PDB entry 8SMV | electron microscopy, 2.74 A resolution | chains N and B of the 5 polymer chains in the assembly

== Chain N ==
Name: Nanobody 35
Organism: Lama glama
Notes: antibody fragment or engineered binder
Amino-acid sequence (142 residues; numbered 1 to 142; the number before each row is that of its first residue):
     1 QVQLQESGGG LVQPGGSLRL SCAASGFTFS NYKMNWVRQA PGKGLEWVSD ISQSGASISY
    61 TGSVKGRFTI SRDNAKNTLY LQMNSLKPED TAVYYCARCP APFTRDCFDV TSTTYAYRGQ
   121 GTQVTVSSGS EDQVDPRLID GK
Not modelled in the structure: 129-142
Disulfides: Cys22-Cys96, Cys99-Cys107

== Chain B ==
Name: Guanine nucleotide-binding protein G(I)/G(S)/G(T) subunit beta-1
Organism: Homo sapiens
Reference sequence: P62873 (GBB1_HUMAN); numbering as in UniProt (aligned over 2-340)
Amino-acid sequence (370 residues; row label = number of the first residue in the row; numbers below 1 keep their minus sign (Met-29 is residue -29)):
   -29 MHHHHHHLEV LFQGPEDQVD PRLIDGKGSS QSELDQLRQE AEQLKNQIRD ARKACADATL
    31 SQITNNIDPV GRIQMRTRRT LRGHLAKIYA MHWGTDSRLL VSASQDGKLI IWDSYTTNKV
    91 HAIPLRSSWV MTCAYAPSGN YVACGGLDNI CSIYNLKTRE GNVRVSRELA GHTGYLSCCR
   151 FLDDNQIVTS SGDTTCALWD IETGQQTTTF TGHTGDVMSL SLAPDTRLFV SGACDASAKL
   211 WDVREGMCRQ TFTGHESDIN AICFFPNGNA FATGSDDATC RLFDLRADQE LMTYSHDNII
   271 CGITSVSFSK SGRLLLAGYD DFNCNVWDAL KADRAGVLAG HDNRVSCLGV TDDGMAVATG
   331 SWDSFLKIWN
Not modelled in the structure: -29 to 0
Sequence notes: initiating methionine (-29); expression tag (-28 to 1)
Swiss-Prot annotation at these positions:
  - modified residue: Ser2 (N-acetylserine), His266 (Phosphohistidine)
  - natural variant: Leu30 (L30F: In MRD42; uncertain significance), Arg52 (R52G: In MRD42), Gly64 (G64V: In MRD42), Asp76 (D76E: In MRD42; D76G: In MRD42), Gly77 (G77S: In MRD42), Lys78 (K78R: In MRD42), Ile80 (I80N: In MRD42; I80T: In MRD42), His91 (H91R: In MRD42; uncertain significance), Ala92 (A92T: In MRD42), Pro94 (P94S: In MRD42), Leu95 (L95P: In MRD42), Arg96 (R96L: In MRD42), 5 further natural variant entries in UniProt

== Chain N / chain B interface ==
Contacting residue pairs (14):
  Gln1(N) with Lys15(B); Thr223(B)
  Gln3(N) with Lys15(B), hydrogen bond
  Gly26(N) with Glu226(B)
  Phe27(N) with Glu226(B)
  Thr28(N) with Glu226(B)
  Tyr32(N) with Glu226(B), hydrogen bond
  Arg98(N) with Glu226(B), hydrogen bond (side chain-backbone)
  Pro100(N) with Ser227(B), hydrogen bond (backbone-side chain)
  Phe103(N) with Ile270(B), hydrophobic
  Tyr117(N) with Cys204(B), hydrogen bond (side chain-backbone); Ser227(B); Asp228(B), hydrogen bond
  Gln120(N) with Arg8(B)
Interface residues without a listed pair, chain N (13 interface residues in all): Val2, Pro102
Interface residues without a listed pair, chain B (11 interface residues in all): Asp205, Ala206, Asp246

== Overview ==
Chain N and chain B form an interface of 13 and 11 residues respectively; the contacts include 6 hydrogen
bonds. Polar contacts include Gln3(N)-Lys15(B), Tyr32(N)-Glu226(B) and Arg98(N)-Glu226(B).
Here chain N is Nanobody 35 (Lama glama) and chain B is Guanine nucleotide-binding protein G(I)/G(S)/G(T)
subunit beta-1 (Homo sapiens). Entry 8SMV (GPR161 Gs heterotrimer) was determined by electron microscopy.
